5HNZ - chains A and K of the 3 polymer chains in the assembly; structure by electron microscopy, 5.80 A resolution (low resolution: residue-level contacts below are approximate; hydrogen-bond / salt-bridge calls are withheld).

# Chain A
Name: Tubulin alpha-1B chain
Source organism: Bos taurus
UniProtKB: P81947 (TBA1B_BOVIN); residue numbers follow UniProt; this construct covers 1-451
Sequence (451 residues; each row starts with the number of its first residue):
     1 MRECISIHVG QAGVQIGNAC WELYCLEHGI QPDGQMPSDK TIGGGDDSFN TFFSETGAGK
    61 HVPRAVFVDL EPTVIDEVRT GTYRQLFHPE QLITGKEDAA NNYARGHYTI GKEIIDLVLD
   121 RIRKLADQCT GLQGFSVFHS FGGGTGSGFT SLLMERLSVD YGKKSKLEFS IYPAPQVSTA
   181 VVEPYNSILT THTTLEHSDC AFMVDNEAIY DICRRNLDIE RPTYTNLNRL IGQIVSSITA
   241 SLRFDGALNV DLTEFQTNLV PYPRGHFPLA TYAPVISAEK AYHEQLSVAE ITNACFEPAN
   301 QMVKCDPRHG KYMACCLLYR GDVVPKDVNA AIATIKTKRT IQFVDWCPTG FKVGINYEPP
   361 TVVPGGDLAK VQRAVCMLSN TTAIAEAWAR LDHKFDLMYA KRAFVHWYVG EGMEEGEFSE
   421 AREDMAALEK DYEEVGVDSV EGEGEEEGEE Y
Unresolved in the structure: 1, 35-60, 440-451
Sequence notes: conflict Ser-136 (Leu in P81947), Gly-232 (Ser in P81947), Gly-265 (Ile in P81947), Thr-340 (Ser in P81947), Glu-358 (Gln in P81947)
Small-molecule neighbours: GTP (guanosine-5'-triphosphate): Gly-10, Gln-11, Ala-12, Gln-15, Ile-16, Asp-69, Glu-71, Ala-99, Ala-100, Asn-101, Ser-140, Gly-143, Gly-144, Thr-145, Gly-146, Ile-171, Glu-183, Asn-206, Tyr-224, Leu-227, Asn-228, Ile-231

# Chain K
Name: Protein claret segregational, Plus-end directed kinesin-1/kinesin-14
Source organism: Drosophila melanogaster
UniProtKB: P20480 (NCD_DROME); the construct has insertions or renumbered stretches relative to UniProt, so the offset changes along the chain: 1-24 = UniProt 325-348; 340-371 = UniProt 669-700
Sequence (371 residues; row label = number of the first residue in the row):
     1 KEQLFQSNME RKELHNTVMD LRGNIKVMCR FRPLNEAEIL RGDKFIPKFK GEETVVIQGK
    61 PYVFDRVLPP NTTQEQVYNA CAKQIVKDVL EGYNGTIFAY GQTSSGKTHT MEGKLHDPQL
   121 MGIIPRIAHD IFDHIYSMDE NLEFAIKVSY FEIYLDKIRD LLDVSKTNLA VHEDKNRVPY
   181 VKGCTERFVS SPEEVMDVID EGKSNRHVAV TNMNEHSSRS HSIFLINIKQ ENVETEKKLS
   241 GKLYLVDLAG SEKVSKTGAE GAVLDEAKNI NKSLSALGNV ISALAEGTTH VPYRDSKMTR
   301 ILQDSLGGNC RTTIVICCSP SVFNEAETKS TLMFGQRAKS CKMTKAKRNR YLNNSVANSS
   361 TQSNNSGSFD K
Unresolved in the structure: 1-23, 340-371

# Chain A / chain K interface
Contacting residue pairs - 21 pairs, chain A then chain K:
  Tyr-108(A) / Lys-253(K)
  Tyr-108(A) / Val-254(K)
  Tyr-108(A) / Ser-255(K)
  Thr-109(A) / Lys-268(K)
  Arg-402(A) / Asn-279(K)
  Arg-402(A) / Arg-337(K)
  Val-409(A) / Asn-271(K)
  Val-409(A) / Lys-272(K)
  Val-409(A) / Ser-275(K)
  Gly-410(A) / Lys-268(K)
  Gly-410(A) / Lys-272(K)
  Glu-411(A) / Lys-268(K)
  Gly-412(A) / Val-254(K)
  Gly-412(A) / Lys-268(K)
  Met-413(A) / Asn-271(K)
  Glu-414(A) / Glu-252(K)
  Glu-414(A) / Lys-253(K)
  Glu-414(A) / Asn-271(K)
  Glu-415(A) / Met-333(K)
  Glu-415(A) / Arg-337(K)
  Glu-420(A) / Met-333(K)
Other interface residues (no listed pair), chain A (15 interface residues in all): His-107, Val-405, Glu-417, Glu-423
Other interface residues (no listed pair), chain K (13 interface residues in all): Leu-264, Phe-334

# Overview
15 residues of chain A and 13 residues of chain K are in contact. Ligands of chain A: GTP.
Chain A is Tubulin alpha-1B chain (Bos taurus) and chain K is Protein claret segregational, Plus-end directed
kinesin-1/kinesin-14 (Drosophila melanogaster); the structure, Structural basis of backwards motion in
kinesin-14: plus-end directed nKn669 in the nucleotide-free state, was determined by electron microscopy (same
publication as 5HNW, 5HNX and 5HNY).
